Entry 3FPC (X-ray diffraction, 1.40 A resolution); this record covers chains B and C of the 4 polymer chains in the assembly.

== Chain B (and C) ==
Molecule: NADP-dependent alcohol dehydrogenase
Source organism: Thermoanaerobacter brockii
Notes: EC 1.1.1.2; chain C of this document is another copy of the same molecule, construct and numbering; everything in this record applies to it too
Reference sequence: chimeric construct of P14941, P35630: residues 1-152 from P14941 (ADH_THEBR) positions 1-152 (same numbers); residues 153-294 from P35630 positions 153-294 (same numbers); residues 295-352 from P14941 (ADH_THEBR) positions 295-352 (same numbers)
Sequence (352 residues; numbered 1 to 352; the number before each row is that of its first residue):
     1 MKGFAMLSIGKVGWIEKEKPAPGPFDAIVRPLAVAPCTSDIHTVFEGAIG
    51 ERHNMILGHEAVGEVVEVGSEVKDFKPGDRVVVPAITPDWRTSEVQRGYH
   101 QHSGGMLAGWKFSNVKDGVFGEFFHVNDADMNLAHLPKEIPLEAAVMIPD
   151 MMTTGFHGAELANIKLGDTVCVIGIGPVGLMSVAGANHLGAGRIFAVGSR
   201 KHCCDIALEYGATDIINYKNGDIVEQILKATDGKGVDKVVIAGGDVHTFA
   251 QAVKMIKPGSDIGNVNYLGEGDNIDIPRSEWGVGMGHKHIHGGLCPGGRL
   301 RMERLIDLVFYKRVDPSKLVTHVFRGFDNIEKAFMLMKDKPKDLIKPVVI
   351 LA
Bound ions: Zn2+: Cys-37, His-59, Asp-150 (together with cacodylate ion)

== Chain B / chain C interface ==
Residue-residue contacts (51; chain B residue first):
  Phe-156(B) / Leu-166(C)  hydrophobic
  Glu-160(B) / Leu-166(C)
  Leu-166(B) / Phe-156(C)  hydrophobic
  Leu-166(B) / Glu-160(C)
  Leu-166(B) / Leu-189(C)  hydrophobic
  Leu-166(B) / Arg-301(C)
  Leu-166(B) / Arg-304(C)  hydrogen bond (backbone-side chain)
  Leu-166(B) / Leu-305(C)  hydrophobic
  Leu-166(B) / Leu-308(C)  hydrophobic
  Gly-167(B) / Arg-304(C)
  Asp-168(B) / Arg-304(C)  salt bridge
  Asn-187(B) / His-188(C)
  Asn-187(B) / Arg-313(C)
  His-188(B) / Leu-166(C)
  His-188(B) / Asn-187(C)
  His-188(B) / His-188(C)
  His-188(B) / Leu-189(C)  hydrogen bond (backbone-backbone)
  His-188(B) / Gly-190(C)  hydrogen bond (backbone-backbone)
  Leu-189(B) / Leu-166(C)  hydrophobic
  Leu-189(B) / His-188(C)  hydrogen bond (backbone-backbone)
  Leu-189(B) / Leu-189(C)
  Gly-190(B) / His-188(C)  hydrogen bond (backbone-backbone)
  Gly-190(B) / Leu-308(C)
  Ala-191(B) / Leu-308(C)
  Ala-191(B) / Arg-313(C)  hydrogen bond (backbone-side chain)
  Gly-192(B) / Leu-308(C)
  Gly-192(B) / Arg-313(C)  hydrogen bond (backbone-side chain)
  Arg-193(B) / Tyr-311(C)  hydrogen bond
  Ile-194(B) / Arg-313(C)
  Gly-211(B) / Arg-313(C)  hydrogen bond (backbone-side chain)
  Thr-213(B) / Tyr-311(C)
  Thr-213(B) / Arg-313(C)
  Asp-237(B) / Arg-304(C)  salt bridge
  Arg-301(B) / Leu-166(C)
  Arg-304(B) / Lys-165(C)
  Arg-304(B) / Leu-166(C)  hydrogen bond (side chain-backbone)
  Arg-304(B) / Gly-167(C)
  Arg-304(B) / Asp-168(C)  salt bridge
  Arg-304(B) / Asp-237(C)  salt bridge
  Leu-305(B) / Leu-166(C)  hydrophobic
  Leu-308(B) / Leu-166(C)  hydrophobic
  Leu-308(B) / Gly-190(C)
  Leu-308(B) / Ala-191(C)
  Tyr-311(B) / Arg-193(C)  hydrogen bond
  Tyr-311(B) / Thr-213(C)
  Arg-313(B) / Asn-187(C)
  Arg-313(B) / Ala-191(C)  hydrogen bond (side chain-backbone)
  Arg-313(B) / Gly-192(C)  hydrogen bond (side chain-backbone)
  Arg-313(B) / Ile-194(C)
  Arg-313(B) / Gly-211(C)  hydrogen bond (side chain-backbone)
  Arg-313(B) / Thr-213(C)
Interface residues without a listed pair, chain B (26 interface residues in all): Lys-165, Thr-169, Lys-257, Asp-307
Interface residues without a listed pair, chain C (26 interface residues in all): Thr-169, Lys-257, Asp-307

== Overview ==
Chain B and chain C each contribute 26 residues to their interface, with 14 hydrogen bonds and 4 salt bridges.
Polar pairs include Asp-168(B)/Arg-304(C), Asp-237(B)/Arg-304(C) and Leu-166(B)/Arg-304(C). Cys-37(B),
His-59(B) and Asp-150(B) coordinate Zn2+.
Both chains are NADP-dependent alcohol dehydrogenase (Thermoanaerobacter brockii). Entry 3FPC (Chimera of
alcohol dehydrogenase by exchange of the cofactor binding domain res 153-294 of T. brockii ...) was determined
by X-ray diffraction (same publication as 3FTN, 3FPL and 3FSR).
